PDB entry 4K82 | X-ray diffraction, 1.60 A resolution | chain A

# Chain A
Name: Lv-ranaspumin (Lv-RSN-1)
Source organism: Leptodactylus vastus
Sequence (217 residues; numbered 1 to 217; the number before each row is that of its first residue):
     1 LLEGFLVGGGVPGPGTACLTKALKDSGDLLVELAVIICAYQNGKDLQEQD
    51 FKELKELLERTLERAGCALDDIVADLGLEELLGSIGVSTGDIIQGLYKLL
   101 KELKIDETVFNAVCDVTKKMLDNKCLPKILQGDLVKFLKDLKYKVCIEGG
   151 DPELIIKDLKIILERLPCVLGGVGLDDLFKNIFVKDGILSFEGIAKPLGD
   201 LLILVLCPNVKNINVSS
Disordered / not traced: 1-12
Disulfide bonds: Cys-18/Cys-67, Cys-38/Cys-114, Cys-125/Cys-168, Cys-146/Cys-207

# In short
Chain A is Lv-ranaspumin (Lv-RSN-1) (Leptodactylus vastus); the structure, Crystal structure of lv-ranaspumin
(Lv-RSN-1) from the foam nest of Leptodactylus vastus, monoclinic crystal form, was determined by X-ray
diffraction (same publication as 4K83).
